6VQV - chains G and L of the 12 polymer chains in the assembly; structure by electron microscopy, 2.57 A resolution.

# Chain G
Name: CRISPR-associated protein Csy3
From: Pseudomonas aeruginosa
Reference sequence: A0A444M080 (A0A444M080_PSEAI); residues 20-360 here correspond to UniProt positions 2-342 (UniProt number = residue number - 18)
Chain sequence (360 residues; numbered 1 to 360; the number before each row is that of its first residue):
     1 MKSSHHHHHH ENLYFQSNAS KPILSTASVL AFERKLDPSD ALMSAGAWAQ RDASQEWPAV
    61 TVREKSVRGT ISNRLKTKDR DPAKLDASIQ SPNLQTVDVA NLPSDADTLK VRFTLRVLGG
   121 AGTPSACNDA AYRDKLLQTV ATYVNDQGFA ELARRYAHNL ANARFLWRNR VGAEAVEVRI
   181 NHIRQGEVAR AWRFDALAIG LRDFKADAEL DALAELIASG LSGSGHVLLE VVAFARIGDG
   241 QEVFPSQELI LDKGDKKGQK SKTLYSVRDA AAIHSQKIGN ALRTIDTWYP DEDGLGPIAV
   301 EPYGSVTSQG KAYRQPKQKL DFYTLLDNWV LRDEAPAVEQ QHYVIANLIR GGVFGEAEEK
Unresolved in the structure: 1-22, 251-257, 357-360
Differences from the reference sequence: expression tag (1-19)
Reported in the primary citation:
  - binding site for CrRNA (chain L): Phe-32, Arg-34, Arg-68, Gln-95, Arg-168, Gln-247, Gln-276, Lys-277, Arg-283, Ser-308, Arg-350

# Chain L
Molecule: CrRNA
From: Pseudomonas aeruginosa
Sequence (60 nucleotides; numbered 1 to 60; the number before each row is that of its first residue):
     1 CUAAGAAAUU CACGGCGGGC UUGAUGUCCG CGUCUACCUG GUUCACUGCC GUAUAGGCAG
Differences from the reference sequence: conflict A53 (G1446 in 313291946)

# Chain G / chain L interface
Contacting residue pairs (38):
  Phe-32(G) with G23(L), hydrogen bond to the sugar
  Glu-33(G) with G23(L), phosphate contact; A24(L), phosphate contact
  Arg-34(G) with A24(L), salt bridge to the phosphate; U25(L), salt bridge to the phosphate
  Val-67(G) with C31(L), sugar contact; U33(L), phosphate contact
  Arg-68(G) with C31(L), hydrogen bond to the sugar; G32(L), sugar contact; U33(L), hydrogen bond to the sugar
  Gly-69(G) with C31(L), base contact
  Leu-94(G) with U33(L), base contact
  Gln-95(G) with C31(L), hydrogen bond to the base
  Trp-167(G) with G26(L), base contact
  Arg-168(G) with C29(L), salt bridge to the phosphate; G30(L), salt bridge to the phosphate
  Ser-246(G) with C28(L), phosphate contact
  Gln-247(G) with U27(L), hydrogen bond to the sugar; C28(L), hydrogen bond to the phosphate
  Glu-248(G) with U27(L), base contact
  Leu-249(G) with U27(L), base contact
  His-274(G) with U27(L), salt bridge to the phosphate
  Gln-276(G) with U25(L), sugar contact; G26(L), sugar contact; U27(L), hydrogen bond to the phosphate
  Lys-277(G) with G26(L), hydrogen bond to the base; C28(L), salt bridge to the phosphate
  Asn-280(G) with G26(L), hydrogen bond to the base
  Arg-283(G) with U25(L), sugar contact; G26(L), salt bridge to the phosphate
  Thr-307(G) with G26(L), hydrogen bond to the base
  Arg-350(G) with A24(L), hydrogen bond to the sugar; U25(L), sugar contact
  Gly-351(G) with A24(L), sugar contact
  Gly-352(G) with G23(L), sugar contact; A24(L), sugar contact
  Val-353(G) with G23(L), base contact; A24(L), base contact
Interface residues without a listed pair, chain G (30 interface residues in all): Ala-31, Ser-66, Val-97, Ser-125, Val-306, Ser-308

# Summary
Chain G and chain L form an interface of 30 and 11 residues respectively; the contacts include 11 hydrogen
bonds and 7 salt bridges. Among the polar pairs are Gln-95(G)/C31(L), Lys-277(G)/G26(L) and Asn-280(G)/G26(L).
The paper reports a binding site for CrRNA (chain L) at Phe-32(G), Arg-34(G) and Arg-68(G) among others.
Chain G is CRISPR-associated protein Csy3 and chain L is CrRNA, both from Pseudomonas aeruginosa; the
structure, Type I-F CRISPR-Csy complex with its inhibitor AcrF9, was determined by electron microscopy,
deposited together with 6VQW and 6VQX.
